PDB entry 3WTU | X-ray diffraction, 2.70 A resolution | chains A and B of the 5 polymer chains in the assembly

Chain A:
Molecule: Runt-related transcription factor 1
Source organism: Mus musculus
UniProtKB: Q03347 (RUNX1_MOUSE); numbering as in UniProt (aligned over 60-263)
Sequence (204 residues; numbered 60 to 263; the number before each row is that of its first residue):
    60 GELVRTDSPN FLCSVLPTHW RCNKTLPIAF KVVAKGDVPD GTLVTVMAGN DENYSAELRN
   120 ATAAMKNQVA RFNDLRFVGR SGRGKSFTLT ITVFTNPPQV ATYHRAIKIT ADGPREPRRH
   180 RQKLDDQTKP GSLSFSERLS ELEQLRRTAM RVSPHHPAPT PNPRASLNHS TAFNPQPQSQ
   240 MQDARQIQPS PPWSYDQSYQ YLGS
Unresolved in the structure: 178-263
Differences from the reference sequence: engineered mutation Lys94 (Leu in Q03347), Ala170 (Val in Q03347)
Curated features (UniProtKB/Swiss-Prot):
  - region (Interaction with DNA): Arg80 to Thr84, Arg135 to Gly143, Ile168, Thr169, Asp171 to Arg177
  - binding site (chloride): Asn112, Glu116, Arg139
  - modified residue (Phosphoserine): Ser193, Ser212, Ser249
  - mutagenesis: Arg80 (R80A: Interferes with DNA-binding), Asn109 (N109A: Interferes with heterodimerization), Tyr113 (Y113A: Interferes with heterodimerization), Arg142 (R142A: Interferes with DNA-binding), Lys144 (K144M: Interferes with DNA-binding), Thr149 (T149A: Interferes with heterodimerization), Asp171 (D171A: Interferes with DNA-binding), Arg174 (R174A: Interferes with DNA-binding), Arg177 (R177A: Interferes with DNA-binding), Ser249 (S249A: Reduced phosphorylation)
Reported in the primary citation:
  - mutagenesis - R80K: abolished binding to phosphorylated Ets1 with Runx1
  - mutagenesis - R80K: decreased signaling in response to phosphorylated Ets1 and Runx1
  - mutagenesis - R80K: abolished binding to Protein C-ets-1
  - mutagenesis - R80K: decreased signaling with Protein C-ets-1

Chain B:
Molecule: Core-binding factor subunit beta
Source organism: Mus musculus
UniProtKB: Q08024 (PEBB_MOUSE); residues 1-142 here = UniProt positions 1-142
Sequence (142 residues; numbered 1 to 142; the number before each row is that of its first residue):
     1 MPRVVPDQRS KFENEEFFRK LSRECEIKYT GFRDRPHEER QTRFQNACRD GRSEIAFVAT
    61 GTNLSLQFFP ASWQGEQRQT PSREYVDLER EAGKVYLKAP MILNGVCVIW KGWIDLHRLD
   121 GMGCLEFDEE RAQQEDALAQ QA
Unresolved in the structure: 1, 72-80, 141-142
Curated features (UniProtKB/Swiss-Prot):
  - modified residue: Ser10 (Phosphoserine)
  - mutagenesis: Val5 (V5A: Interferes with heterodimerization), Asn63 (N63A: Interferes with heterodimerization), Asn104 (N104A: Interferes with heterodimerization)

How chain A and chain B interact:
Pairs across the interface - 44 pairs, chain A then chain B:
  Asp66(A) - Asn104(B)  hydrogen bond (backbone-side chain)
  Ser67(A) - Asn104(B)
  Pro68(A) - Pro2(B)
  Pro68(A) - Val4(B)
  Pro68(A) - Asn104(B)
  Pro68(A) - Gly105(B)
  Asn69(A) - Pro2(B)  hydrogen bond (side chain-backbone)
  Asn69(A) - Arg3(B)
  Met106(A) - Asn63(B)
  Met106(A) - Leu64(B)
  Met106(A) - Ser65(B)
  Ala107(A) - Asn63(B)
  Gly108(A) - Gly61(B)
  Asn109(A) - Thr60(B)
  Asn109(A) - Gly61(B)
  Asp110(A) - Ala59(B)
  Asp110(A) - Thr60(B)
  Asn112(A) - Arg33(B)
  Tyr113(A) - Lys28(B)
  Tyr113(A) - Arg33(B)  hydrogen bond
  Tyr113(A) - Ala56(B)
  Tyr113(A) - Gly61(B)
  Tyr113(A) - Asn63(B)  hydrogen bond (backbone-side chain)
  Ser114(A) - Thr30(B)
  Ser114(A) - Arg33(B)  hydrogen bond (backbone-side chain)
  Ser114(A) - Asn63(B)  hydrogen bond
  Thr149(A) - Asn63(B)  hydrogen bond (side chain-backbone)
  Phe153(A) - Ser65(B)
  Phe153(A) - Gln67(B)
  Asn155(A) - Ala71(B)
  Pro156(A) - Arg131(B)
  Pro157(A) - Gln67(B)
  Pro157(A) - Met101(B)
  Pro157(A) - Ile102(B)  hydrogen bond (backbone-backbone)
  Gln158(A) - Arg3(B)
  Gln158(A) - Ile102(B)
  Val159(A) - Leu64(B)  hydrophobic
  Val159(A) - Met101(B)  hydrophobic
  Val159(A) - Ile102(B)  hydrogen bond (backbone-backbone)
  Val159(A) - Leu103(B)  hydrophobic
  Val159(A) - Asn104(B)  hydrogen bond (backbone-backbone)
  Ala160(A) - Asn104(B)
  Thr161(A) - Asn104(B)  hydrogen bond
  His163(A) - Phe17(B)
Other interface residues (no listed pair), chain A (24 interface residues in all): Thr151, Thr154
Other interface residues (no listed pair), chain B (30 interface residues in all): Val5, Tyr29, Arg40, Glu54, Val58, Thr62, Pro70, Pro100

Summary:
Chain A and chain B form an interface of 24 and 30 residues respectively, with 11 hydrogen bonds. Among the
polar pairs are Asp66(A)-Asn104(B), Asn69(A)-Pro2(B) and Tyr113(A)-Arg33(B). The paper reports that R80K of
chain A abolishes binding to phosphorylated Ets1 with Runx1; R80K of chain A reduces signaling in response to
phosphorylated Ets1 and Runx1.
Here chain A is Runt-related transcription factor 1 and chain B is Core-binding factor subunit beta, both from
Mus musculus. Entry 3WTU (Crystal structure of the complex comprised of ETS1 (V170A), RUNX1, CBFBETA, and the
tcralpha gene enhancer ...) was determined by X-ray diffraction together with 3WTS, 3WTT, 3WTV, 3WTW, 3WTX and
3WU1 from the same study.
